PDB entry 3NIF | X-ray diffraction, 2.40 A resolution | chains A and H of the 4 polymer chains in the assembly

[Chain A]
Molecule: Integrin alphaIIB beta3
Source organism: Homo sapiens
Notes: fragment: Integrin alpha-IIb, residues 32-488
Reference sequence: P08514 (ITA2B_HUMAN); residues 1-457 here correspond to UniProt positions 32-488 (UniProt number = residue number + 31)
Amino-acid sequence (457 residues; each row starts with the number of its first residue):
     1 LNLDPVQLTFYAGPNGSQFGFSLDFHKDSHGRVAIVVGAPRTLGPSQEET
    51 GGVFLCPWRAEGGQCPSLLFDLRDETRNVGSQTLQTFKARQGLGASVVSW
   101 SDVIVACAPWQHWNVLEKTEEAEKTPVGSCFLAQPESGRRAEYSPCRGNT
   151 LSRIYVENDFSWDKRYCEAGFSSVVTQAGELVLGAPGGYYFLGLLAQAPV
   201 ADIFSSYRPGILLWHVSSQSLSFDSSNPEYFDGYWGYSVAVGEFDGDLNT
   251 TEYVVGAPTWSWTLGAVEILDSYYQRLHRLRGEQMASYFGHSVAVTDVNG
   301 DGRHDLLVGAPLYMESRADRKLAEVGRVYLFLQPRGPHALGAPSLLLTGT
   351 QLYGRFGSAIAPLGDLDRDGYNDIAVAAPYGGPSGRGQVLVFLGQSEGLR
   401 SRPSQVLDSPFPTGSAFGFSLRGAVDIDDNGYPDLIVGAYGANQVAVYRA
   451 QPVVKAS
Not modelled in the structure: 455-457
Cystine bridges: Cys56-Cys65, Cys107-Cys130, Cys146-Cys167
Bound ions: Ca2+ site 1: Glu243, Asp245, Asp247, Thr250, Glu252; Ca2+ site 2: Asp297, Asn299, Asp301, Arg303, Asp305; Ca2+ site 3: Asp365, Asp367, Asp369, Tyr371, Asp373; Ca2+ site 4: Asp426, Asp428, Asn430, Tyr432, Asp434
Residues lining bound ligands: NIF (2-ethyl-7-piperazin-1-yl-5H-[1,3,4]thiadiazolo[3,2-a]pyrimidin-5-one): Asp159, Phe160, Ser161, Tyr189, Tyr190, Leu192, Asp224, Ser225, Phe231
Swiss-Prot annotation at these positions:
  - binding site (Ca(2+)): Glu243, Asp245, Asp247, Thr250, Glu252, Asp297, Asn299, Asp301, Arg303, Asp305, Asp365, Asp367, Asp369, Tyr371, Asp373, Asp426, Asp428, Asn430, Tyr432, Asp434
  - glycosylation (N-linked (GlcNAc...) asparagine): Asn15, Asn249
Reported in the primary citation:
  - binding site for sulfate ion: Ser225
  - contacts within the chain: Trp162-Asp224 (hydrogen bond)
  - specificity-determining residues: Tyr190, Asp232
  - mutagenesis - Y190F (Kd 80muM), D232H (Kd 1000muM): decreased binding to RUC-1
  - mutagenesis - Y190F, D232H: unchanged binding to Fibrinogen

[Chain H]
Molecule: Monoclonal antibody 10E5 heavy chain
Source organism: Mus musculus
Notes: antibody fragment or engineered binder
Amino-acid sequence (221 residues; each row starts with the number of its first residue):
     1 EVQLQQSGAELVKPGASVKLSCTASGFNIKDTYVHWVKQRPEQGLEWIGR
    51 IDPANGYTKYDPKFQGKATITADTSSNTAYLQLSSLTSEDTAVYYCVRPL
   101 YDYYAMDYWGQGTSVTVSSAKTTAPSVYPLAPVCGDTTGSSVTLGCLVKG
   151 YFPEPVTLTWNSGSLSSGVHTFPAVLQSDLYTLSSSVTVTSSTWPSQSIT
   201 CNVAHPASSTKVDKKIEPRGP
Not modelled in the structure: 135-136
Cystine bridges: Cys22-Cys96, Cys146-Cys201

[Interface between chain A and chain H]
Contacting residue pairs - 20 pairs, chain A then chain H:
  Arg77(A) - Asp102(H)  salt bridge
  Val79(A) - Tyr104(H)  hydrophobic
  Gly80(A) - Tyr104(H)
  Gln82(A) - Tyr104(H)  hydrogen bond
  Leu84(A) - Tyr104(H)
  Asn149(A) - Tyr33(H)  hydrogen bond
  Asn149(A) - Tyr104(H)  hydrogen bond
  Ile154(A) - Tyr57(H)  hydrophobic
  Asn158(A) - Tyr57(H)  hydrogen bond
  Ser205(A) - Tyr101(H)
  Ser206(A) - Tyr101(H)
  Ile211(A) - Asp102(H)
  Leu213(A) - Tyr103(H)  hydrogen bond (backbone-backbone)
  Leu213(A) - Tyr104(H)
  Trp214(A) - Tyr101(H)
  Trp214(A) - Tyr103(H)
  His215(A) - Asp31(H)  hydrogen bond (side chain-backbone)
  His215(A) - Thr32(H)
  His215(A) - Tyr101(H)  hydrogen bond (backbone-backbone)
  His215(A) - Tyr103(H)
Also at the interface, not in a pair above, chain A (16 interface residues in all): Glu117, Arg147
Also at the interface, not in a pair above, chain H (11 interface residues in all): Lys59, Pro99, Leu100

[In short]
16 residues of chain A face 11 of chain H across their interface, with 7 hydrogen bonds and 1 salt bridge.
Among the polar pairs are Arg77(A)-Asp102(H), Gln82(A)-Tyr104(H) and Asn149(A)-Tyr33(H). Ligands of chain A:
compound NIF. The paper reports a binding site for sulfate ion at Ser225(A); Y190F and D232H of chain A reduce
binding to RUC-1.
Chain A is Integrin alphaIIB beta3 (Homo sapiens) and chain H is Monoclonal antibody 10E5 heavy chain (Mus
musculus); the structure, The Closed Headpiece of Integrin IIb 3 and its Complex with an IIb 3 -Specific
Antagonist ..., was determined by X-ray diffraction together with 3NID and 3NIG from the same study.
